8WYD - chains A and B of the 6 polymer chains in the assembly; structure by electron microscopy, 2.56 A resolution.

[Chain A (and B)]
Protein: SIR2 family protein
Source organism: Bacillus subtilis
Notes: chain B of this document is another copy of the same molecule, construct and numbering; everything in this record applies to it too
Chain sequence (1005 residues; each row starts with the number of its first residue):
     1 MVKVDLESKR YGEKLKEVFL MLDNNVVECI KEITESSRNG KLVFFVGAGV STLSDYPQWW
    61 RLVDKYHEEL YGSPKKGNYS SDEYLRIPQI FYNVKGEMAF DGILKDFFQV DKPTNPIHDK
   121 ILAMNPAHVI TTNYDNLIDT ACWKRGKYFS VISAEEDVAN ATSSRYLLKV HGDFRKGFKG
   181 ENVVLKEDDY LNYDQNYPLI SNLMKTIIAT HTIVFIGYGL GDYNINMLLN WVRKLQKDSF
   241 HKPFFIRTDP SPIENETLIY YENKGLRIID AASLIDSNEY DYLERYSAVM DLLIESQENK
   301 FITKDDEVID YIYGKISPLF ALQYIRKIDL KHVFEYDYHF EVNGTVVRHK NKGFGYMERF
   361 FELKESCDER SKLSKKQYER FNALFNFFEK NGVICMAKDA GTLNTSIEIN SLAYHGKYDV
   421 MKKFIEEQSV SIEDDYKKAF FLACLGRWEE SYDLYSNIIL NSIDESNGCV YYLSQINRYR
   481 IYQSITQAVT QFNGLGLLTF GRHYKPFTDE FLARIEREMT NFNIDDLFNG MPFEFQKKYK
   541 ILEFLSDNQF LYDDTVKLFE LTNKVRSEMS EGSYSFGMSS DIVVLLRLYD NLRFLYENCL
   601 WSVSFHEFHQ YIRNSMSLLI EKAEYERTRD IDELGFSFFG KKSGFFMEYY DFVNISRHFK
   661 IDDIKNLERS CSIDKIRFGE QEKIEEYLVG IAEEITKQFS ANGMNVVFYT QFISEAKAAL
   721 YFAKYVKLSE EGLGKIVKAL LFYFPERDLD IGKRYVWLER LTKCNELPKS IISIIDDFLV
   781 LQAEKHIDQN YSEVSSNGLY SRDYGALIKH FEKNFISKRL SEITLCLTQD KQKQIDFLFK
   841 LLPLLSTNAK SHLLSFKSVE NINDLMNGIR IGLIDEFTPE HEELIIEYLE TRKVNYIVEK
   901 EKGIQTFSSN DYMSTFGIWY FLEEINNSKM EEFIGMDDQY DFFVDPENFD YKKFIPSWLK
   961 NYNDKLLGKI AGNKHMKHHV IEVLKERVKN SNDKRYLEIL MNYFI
Not modelled in the structure: 1-13, 75-78, 463-467, 630-644, 701-702, 898-910 (chain B: 1-7, 75-78, 464-466, 496-500, 566-578, 637-643, 898-910)
From the paper describing this entry:
  - self-association interface (contacts with another copy of this molecule); pairs are residue here / residue on that copy: Y71-T257 (hydrogen bond), D188-R233 (hydrogen bond), Y71, D188, N202, T206, E560, T562, N563, H606, Q610, R613
  - mutagenesis - W59A, N133A, D135A, H171A, Y282A: decreased catalytic activity
  - mutagenesis - T52A, W60A, D188A, T248A: unchanged growth
  - mutagenesis - T52A, W60A, T248A: unchanged catalytic activity
  - mutagenesis - Y282A: decreased growth
  - catalytic residues: H171 (citing earlier work)
  - catalytic residues: N133

[Interface between chain A and chain B]
Pairs across the interface (144; chain A residue first):
  A123(A) with N521(B), hydrogen bond (backbone-side chain)
  N125(A) with N521(B), hydrogen bond (side chain-backbone)
  W143(A) with L460(B), hydrogen bond (side chain-backbone); I463(B)
  K144(A) with L460(B)
  R145(A) with R478(B); E518(B), hydrogen bond (side chain-backbone); T520(B); N521(B)
  G146(A) with I459(B); Y471(B), hydrogen bond (backbone-side chain); Q475(B), hydrogen bond (backbone-side chain)
  Y148(A) with I463(B), hydrophobic; Y471(B); G530(B); P532(B), hydrophobic
  E155(A) with Q236(B); S239(B)
  V158(A) with T210(B)
  A159(A) with A209(B); S239(B); H241(B)
  N160(A) with H241(B)
  A161(A) with F533(B)
  T162(A) with P532(B); F533(B), hydrogen bond (backbone-backbone)
  S163(A) with G530(B); M531(B); P532(B)
  R165(A) with D526(B), hydrogen bond (side chain-backbone); G530(B)
  Y166(A) with T210(B)
  N196(A) with Q236(B), hydrogen bond (backbone-side chain)
  P198(A) with L235(B), hydrophobic
  L199(A) with A209(B), hydrophobic; W231(B), hydrophobic; L235(B), hydrophobic; S239(B)
  N202(A) with N202(B), hydrogen bond; K205(B); T206(B), hydrogen bond (backbone-side chain)
  L203(A) with T206(B)
  K205(A) with N202(B)
  T206(A) with N202(B), hydrogen bond; L203(B); T206(B), hydrogen bond
  A209(A) with A159(B); L199(B), hydrophobic
  W231(A) with L199(B), hydrophobic
  L235(A) with P198(B), hydrophobic; L199(B), hydrophobic
  Q236(A) with E155(B); N196(B)
  S239(A) with E155(B); A159(B); L199(B)
  Q297(A) with N521(B), hydrogen bond
  I459(A) with W143(B), hydrogen bond (backbone-side chain)
  L460(A) with K144(B)
  S462(A) with W143(B)
  Y471(A) with W143(B); G146(B)
  Q475(A) with K144(B); G146(B)
  R478(A) with K144(B), hydrogen bond (side chain-backbone)
  N521(A) with R145(B)
  F522(A) with R145(B)
  D525(A) with Y336(B)
  L527(A) with G146(B)
  G530(A) with Y148(B); R165(B)
  P532(A) with Y148(B); T162(B)
  F533(A) with T162(B), hydrogen bond (backbone-backbone)
  D547(A) with Y552(B), hydrogen bond
  N548(A) with Y552(B); D553(B), hydrogen bond; V556(B)
  Q549(A) with Q549(B), hydrogen bond; Y552(B)
  Y552(A) with Q549(B); L551(B); Y552(B), hydrophobic; T555(B); E607(B), hydrogen bond
  T555(A) with T555(B); F559(B)
  V556(A) with Q610(B)
  L558(A) with F559(B), hydrophobic
  F559(A) with T555(B); L558(B), hydrophobic; F559(B), hydrophobic; N614(B); L618(B), hydrophobic
  N563(A) with N666(B)
  R566(A) with R669(B)
  S567(A) with K665(B); N666(B), hydrogen bond; R669(B)
  S570(A) with R669(B)
  E607(A) with V556(B)
  Q610(A) with F559(B); E560(B); N563(B), hydrogen bond
  Y611(A) with F559(B), hydrophobic
  R613(A) with F559(B); T562(B), hydrogen bond; N563(B), hydrogen bond
  N614(A) with F559(B); T562(B), hydrogen bond
  T628(A) with S991(B); N992(B)
  D662(A) with K564(B); V565(B)
  D663(A) with K564(B)
  N666(A) with K564(B)
  K952(A) with G635(B); F636(B)
  F954(A) with G635(B)
  I955(A) with D632(B); E633(B); L634(B)
  P956(A) with I631(B); G635(B)
  S957(A) with D632(B)
  K960(A) with D632(B), salt bridge
  I981(A) with F1004(B), hydrophobic
  K985(A) with M1001(B); F1004(B)
  E986(A) with I631(B)
  R987(A) with T628(B), hydrogen bond (side chain-backbone); I631(B); D632(B), salt bridge
  V988(A) with L997(B), hydrophobic; M1001(B), hydrophobic
  N990(A) with R627(B); T628(B)
  Y996(A) with D632(B), hydrogen bond
  L997(A) with L997(B), hydrophobic
  L1000(A) with M1001(B), hydrophobic
  M1001(A) with K985(B); V988(B), hydrophobic; K989(B)
  F1004(A) with K985(B)
Also at the interface, not in a pair above, chain A (98 interface residues in all): S37, M124, K147, E156, Q195, T210, K234, F240, H241, I294, E518, N523, M531, L551, E571, H606, E624, L984
Also at the interface, not in a pair above, chain B (90 interface residues in all): A123, T140, K147, E156, V158, S163, Y166, K234, F240, F522, N529, E621, Y625, S672, N990, N1002

[Summary]
Chain A and chain B form an interface of 98 and 90 residues respectively; the contacts include 28 hydrogen
bonds and 2 salt bridges. Polar contacts include K960(A)-D632(B), R987(A)-D632(B) and A123(A)-N521(B). The
paper reports catalytic residues H171(A) and N133(A); W59A, N133A and D135A of chain A, among others, reduce
catalytic activity; 9 substitutions were tested in all.
Both chains are SIR2 family protein (Bacillus subtilis). Entry 8WYD (Cryo-EM structure of DSR2-DSAD1 complex)
was determined by electron microscopy (same publication as 8WYA, 8WYB, 8WYC, 8WYE and 8WYF).
